Entry 8YYW (electron microscopy, 3.16 A resolution); this record covers chains B and C of the 5 polymer chains in the assembly.

Chain B:
Molecule: ScFv16
Organism: Vicugna pacos
Notes: antibody fragment or engineered binder
Sequence (247 residues; numbered 1 to 247; the number before each row is that of its first residue):
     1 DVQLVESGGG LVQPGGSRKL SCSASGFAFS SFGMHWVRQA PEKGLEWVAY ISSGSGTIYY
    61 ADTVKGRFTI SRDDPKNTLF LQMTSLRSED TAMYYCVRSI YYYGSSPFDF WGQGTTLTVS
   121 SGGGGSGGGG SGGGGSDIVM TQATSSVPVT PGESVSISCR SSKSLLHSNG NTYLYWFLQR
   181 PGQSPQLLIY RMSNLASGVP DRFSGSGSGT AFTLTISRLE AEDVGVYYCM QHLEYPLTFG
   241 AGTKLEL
Not modelled in the structure: 1, 122-135
Disulfides: C22-C96, C159-C229

Chain C:
Molecule: Guanine nucleotide-binding protein G(I)/G(S)/G(T) subunit beta-1
Organism: Homo sapiens
Reference sequence: P62873 (GBB1_HUMAN); residues 2-340 here = UniProt positions 2-340
Sequence (339 residues; numbered 2 to 340; the number before each row is that of its first residue):
     2 SELDQLRQEA EQLKNQIRDA RKACADATLS QITNNIDPVG RIQMRTRRTL RGHLAKIYAM
    62 HWGTDSRLLV SASQDGKLII WDSYTTNKVH AIPLRSSWVM TCAYAPSGNY VACGGLDNIC
   122 SIYNLKTREG NVRVSRELAG HTGYLSCCRF LDDNQIVTSS GDTTCALWDI ETGQQTTTFT
   182 GHTGDVMSLS LAPDTRLFVS GACDASAKLW DVREGMCRQT FTGHESDINA ICFFPNGNAF
   242 ATGSDDATCR LFDLRADQEL MTYSHDNIIC GITSVSFSKS GRLLLAGYDD FNCNVWDALK
   302 ADRAGVLAGH DNRVSCLGVT DDGMAVATGS WDSFLKIWN

How chain B and chain C interact:
Pairs across the interface (12):
  V2(B) - R129(C)
  G26(B) - E130(C)
  F27(B) - E130(C)
  A28(B) - E130(C)  hydrogen bond (backbone-backbone)
  A28(B) - N132(C)
  F32(B) - E130(C)
  F32(B) - G131(C)
  R98(B) - R129(C)
  Y102(B) - V90(C)  hydrophobic
  Y103(B) - D66(C)
  Y103(B) - R68(C)
  Y103(B) - L69(C)  hydrophobic
Other interface residues (no listed pair), chain C (9 interface residues in all): H91

Overview:
The interface between chain B and chain C involves 8 residues on one side and 9 on the other; the contacts
include 1 hydrogen bond. The hydrogen-bonded pair A28(B)-E130(C) is a backbone contact.
Here chain B is ScFv16 (Vicugna pacos) and chain C is Guanine nucleotide-binding protein G(I)/G(S)/G(T)
subunit beta-1 (Homo sapiens). Entry 8YYW (Cryo-EM structure of OXGR1 bound to alpha-ketoglutarate and Gq
proteins) was determined by electron microscopy.
